PDB entry 8XBT | electron microscopy, 4.12 A resolution (low resolution: residue-level contacts below are approximate; hydrogen-bond / salt-bridge calls are withheld) | chains F and J of the 18 polymer chains in the assembly

# Chain F
Protein: Histone H4
Source organism: Homo sapiens
Reference sequence: P62805 (H4_HUMAN); residues 0-102 here correspond to UniProt positions 1-103 (UniProt number = residue number + 1)
Amino-acid sequence (106 residues; each row starts with the number of its first residue; numbers below 1 keep their minus sign (Gly-3 is residue -3)):
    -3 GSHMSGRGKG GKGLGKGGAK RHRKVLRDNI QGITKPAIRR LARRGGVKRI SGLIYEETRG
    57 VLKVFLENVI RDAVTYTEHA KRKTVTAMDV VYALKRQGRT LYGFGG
Unresolved in the structure: -3 to 15
Differences from the reference sequence: expression tag (-3 to -1)
Swiss-Prot annotation at these positions:
  - DNA-binding region: Lys16 to Lys20
  - modified residue: Ser1 (N-acetylserine), Arg3 (Asymmetric dimethylarginine), Lys5 (N6-(2-hydroxyisobutyryl)lysine), Lys8 (N6-(2-hydroxyisobutyryl)lysine), Lys12 (N6-(2-hydroxyisobutyryl)lysine), Lys16 (N6-(2-hydroxyisobutyryl)lysine), Lys20 (N6,N6,N6-trimethyllysine), Lys31 (N6-(2-hydroxyisobutyryl)lysine), Lys44 (N6-(2-hydroxyisobutyryl)lysine), Ser47 (Phosphoserine), Tyr51 (Phosphotyrosine), Lys59 (N6-(2-hydroxyisobutyryl)lysine), Lys77 (N6-(2-hydroxyisobutyryl)lysine), Lys79 (N6-(2-hydroxyisobutyryl)lysine), Thr80 (Phosphothreonine), Tyr88 (Phosphotyrosine), Lys91 (N6-(2-hydroxyisobutyryl)lysine)
  - cross-link (Glycyl lysine isopeptide (Lys-Gly)): Lys12 (interchain with G-Cter in SUMO2), Lys20 (interchain with G-Cter in SUMO2), Lys31 (interchain with G-Cter in SUMO2), Lys59 (interchain with G-Cter in SUMO2), Lys79 (interchain with G-Cter in SUMO2), Lys91 (interchain with G-Cter in SUMO2)

# Chain J
Molecule: 153-nt DNA strand
Source organism: synthetic construct
Sequence (153 nucleotides; each row starts with the number of its first residue):
     1 TGGCCGTTTT CGTTGTTTTT TTCTGTCTCG TGCCTGGTGT CTTGGGTGTA ATCCCCTTGG
    61 CGGTTAAAAC GCGGGGGACA GCGCGTACGT GCGTTTAAGC GGTGCTAGAG CTGTCTACGA
   121 CCAATTGAGC GGCCTCGGCA CCGGGATTCT GAT

# How chain F and chain J interact
Pairs across the interface - 11 pairs, chain F then chain J:
  Lys16(F) - DA107(J)
  Arg45(F) - DC88(J)
  Arg45(F) - DG89(J)
  Ile46(F) - DC88(J)
  Ile46(F) - DG89(J)
  Ser47(F) - DC88(J)
  Gly48(F) - DC88(J)
  Arg78(F) - DA109(J)
  Lys79(F) - DG108(J)
  Lys79(F) - DA109(J)
  Thr80(F) - DA109(J)
Other interface residues (no listed pair), chain F (10 interface residues in all): Arg39, Lys44
Other interface residues (no listed pair), chain J (7 interface residues in all): DT90, DG110

# Summary
The interface between chain F and chain J involves 10 residues on one side and 7 on the other. UniProt lists a
DNA-binding region on chain F.
Chain F is Histone H4 (Homo sapiens) and chain J is a 153-nt DNA strand (synthetic construct); the structure,
The cryo-EM structure of the octameric RAD51 ring bound to the nucleosome with the linker DNA ..., was
determined by electron microscopy, deposited together with 8JND, 8JNE, 8JNF, 8XBU and 8XBW.
